Entry 8CO6 (electron microscopy, 4.70 A resolution (low resolution: residue-level contacts below are approximate; hydrogen-bond / salt-bridge calls are withheld)); this record covers chains G and H of the 29 polymer chains in the assembly.

== Chain G (and H) ==
Molecule: Outer capsid glycoprotein VP7
Source organism: Rotavirus A
Notes: chain H of this document is another copy of the same molecule, construct and numbering; everything in this record applies to it too
UniProtKB: A0A1Q2TSM6 (A0A1Q2TSM6_9VIRU); residues 1-326 here = UniProt positions 1-326
Sequence (326 residues; numbered 1 to 326; the number before each row is that of its first residue):
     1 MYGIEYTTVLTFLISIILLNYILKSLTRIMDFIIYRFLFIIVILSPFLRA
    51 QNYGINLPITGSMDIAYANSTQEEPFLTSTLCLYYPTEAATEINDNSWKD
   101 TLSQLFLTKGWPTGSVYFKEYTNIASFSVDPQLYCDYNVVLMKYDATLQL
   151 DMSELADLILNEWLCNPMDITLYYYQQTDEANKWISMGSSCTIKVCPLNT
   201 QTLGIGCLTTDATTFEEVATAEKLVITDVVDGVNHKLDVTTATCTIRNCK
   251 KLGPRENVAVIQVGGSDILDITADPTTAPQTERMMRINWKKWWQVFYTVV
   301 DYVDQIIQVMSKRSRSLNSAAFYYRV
Disordered / not traced: 1-50, 69-76 (chain H: 1-57, 64-78, 315-326)
Cystine bridges: Cys82-Cys135, Cys165-Cys249, Cys191-Cys244, Cys196-Cys207

== How chain G and chain H interact ==
Contacting residue pairs (48; chain G residue first):
  Ile93(G) - Glu217(H)
  Asp95(G) - Glu216(H)
  Thr101(G) - Pro197(H)
  Thr101(G) - Ile205(H)
  Thr101(G) - Gly206(H)
  Leu105(G) - Val230(H)
  Thr108(G) - Val233(H)
  Lys109(G) - Val230(H)
  Lys109(G) - Asp231(H)
  Gly264(G) - Gln149(H)
  Gly265(G) - Gln149(H)
  Gly265(G) - Ile268(H)
  Ser266(G) - Ile268(H)
  Glu282(G) - Thr276(H)
  Met285(G) - Pro275(H)
  Met285(G) - Thr276(H)
  Arg286(G) - Ile268(H)
  Arg286(G) - Asp270(H)
  Arg286(G) - Pro275(H)
  Arg286(G) - Ala278(H)
  Ile287(G) - Pro275(H)
  Asn288(G) - Leu150(H)
  Asn288(G) - Ser153(H)
  Asn288(G) - Asp270(H)
  Trp289(G) - Leu150(H)
  Lys290(G) - Leu150(H)
  Lys290(G) - Thr220(H)
  Lys290(G) - Glu222(H)
  Lys291(G) - Val218(H)
  Lys291(G) - Thr220(H)
  Trp293(G) - Glu216(H)
  Trp293(G) - Glu217(H)
  Tyr297(G) - Val195(H)
  Tyr297(G) - Pro197(H)
  Tyr297(G) - Asp228(H)
  Val300(G) - Val230(H)
  Asp301(G) - Lys183(H)
  Asp301(G) - Asp228(H)
  Asp301(G) - Val229(H)
  Asp301(G) - Asp231(H)
  Tyr302(G) - Glu180(H)
  Tyr302(G) - Lys183(H)
  Tyr302(G) - Ala273(H)
  Tyr302(G) - Asp274(H)
  Tyr302(G) - Pro275(H)
  Gln305(G) - Asp274(H)
  Gln305(G) - Thr276(H)
  Ile306(G) - Thr276(H)
Interface residues without a listed pair, chain G (30 interface residues in all): Glu92, Asp100, Gln104, Gln294, Thr298, Val309
Interface residues without a listed pair, chain H (29 interface residues in all): Ile226, Ser266, Thr277

== Summary ==
Chain G and chain H form an interface of 30 and 29 residues respectively.
Chain G and chain H are both Outer capsid glycoprotein VP7 (Rotavirus A); the structure, Subtomogram average
of Immature Rotavirus TLP penton, was determined by electron microscopy (same publication as 8BP8 and 8COA).
